9FOY - chains B and F of the 6 polymer chains in the assembly; structure by X-ray diffraction, 2.80 A resolution.

# Chain B
Molecule: DNA gyrase subunit B, DNA gyrase subunit A
From: Mycobacterium tuberculosis H37Rv
Notes: EC 5.6.2.2
Reference sequence: chimeric construct of P9WG45, P9WG47: residues 426-1001 from P9WG45 (GYRB_MYCTU) positions 426-675 (offset varies); residues 1002-1500 from P9WG47 positions 2-500 (UniProt number = residue number - 1000)
Sequence (756 residues; numbered 423 to 1504; 326 numbers in that range are skipped by the numbering (no residue carries them; nothing is unmodelled there); the number before each row is that of its first residue):
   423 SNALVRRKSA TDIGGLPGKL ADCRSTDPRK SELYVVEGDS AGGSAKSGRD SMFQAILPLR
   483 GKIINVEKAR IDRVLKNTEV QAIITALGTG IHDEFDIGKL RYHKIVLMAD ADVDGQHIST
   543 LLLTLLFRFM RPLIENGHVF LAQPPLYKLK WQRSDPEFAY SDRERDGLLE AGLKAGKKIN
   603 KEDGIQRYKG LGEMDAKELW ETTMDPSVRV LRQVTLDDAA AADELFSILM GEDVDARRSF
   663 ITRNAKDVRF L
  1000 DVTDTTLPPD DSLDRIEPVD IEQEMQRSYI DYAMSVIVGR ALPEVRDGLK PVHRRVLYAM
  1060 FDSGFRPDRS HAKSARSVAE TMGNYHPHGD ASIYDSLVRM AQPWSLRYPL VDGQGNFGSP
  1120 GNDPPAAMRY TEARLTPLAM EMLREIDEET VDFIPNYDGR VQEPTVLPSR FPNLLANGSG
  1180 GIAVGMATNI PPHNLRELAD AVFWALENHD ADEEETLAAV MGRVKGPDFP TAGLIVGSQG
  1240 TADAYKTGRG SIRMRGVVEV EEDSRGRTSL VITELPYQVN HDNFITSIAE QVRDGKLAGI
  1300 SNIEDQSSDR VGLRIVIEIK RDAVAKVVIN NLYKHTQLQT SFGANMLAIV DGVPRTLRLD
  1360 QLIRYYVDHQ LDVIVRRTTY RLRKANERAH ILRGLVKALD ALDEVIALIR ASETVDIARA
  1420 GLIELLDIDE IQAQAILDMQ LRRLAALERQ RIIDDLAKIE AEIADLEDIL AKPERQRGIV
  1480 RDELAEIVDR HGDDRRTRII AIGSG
Disordered / not traced: 423-424, 431-436, 1000-1013, 1501-1504
Differences from the reference sequence: expression tag (423-425, 1501-1504)
Small-molecule neighbours: A1ID8 / A1ID9: Ala1074, Ala1078, Met1081, Asp1089, Met1127
Curated features (UniProtKB/Swiss-Prot):
  - binding site (Mg(2+)): Glu459, Asp532, Asp534
  - site (Interaction with DNA): Lys484, Asn487
  - active site: Tyr1129 (O-(5'-phospho-DNA)-tyrosine intermediate)
  - modified residue: Thr1002 (N-acetylthreonine)
Reported in the primary citation:
  - binding site for the ligand A1ID9: Ala1074, Ala1078, Met1081, Asp1089, Met1127
  - binding site for the ligand A1ID8: Ala1074

# Chain F
Molecule: 12-nt DNA strand
Sequence (12 nucleotides; row label = number of the first residue in the row):
  2009 GTACCTACGG CT

# Interface between chain B and chain F
Contacting residue pairs - 27 pairs, chain B then chain F:
  Lys484(B) with DT2014(F), sugar contact
  Ile485(B) with DA2015(F), sugar contact
  Ile486(B) with DT2014(F), phosphate contact; DA2015(F), phosphate contact
  Asn487(B) with DA2015(F), hydrogen bond to the phosphate; DC2016(F), hydrogen bond to the phosphate
  Lys490(B) with DC2016(F), salt bridge to the phosphate; DG2017(F), salt bridge to the phosphate
  Arg495(B) with DT2014(F), salt bridge to the phosphate; DA2015(F), salt bridge to the phosphate
  Asn499(B) with DT2014(F), sugar contact
  His539(B) with DA2015(F), hydrogen bond to the phosphate; DC2016(F), salt bridge to the phosphate
  Val656(B) with DG2017(F), phosphate contact; DG2018(F), phosphate contact
  Arg659(B) with DG2017(F), salt bridge to the phosphate
  Tyr1028(B) with DC2016(F), hydrogen bond to the phosphate
  Arg1128(B) with DG2009(F), salt bridge to the phosphate
  Tyr1129(B) with DG2009(F), hydrogen bond to the phosphate
  Ile1181(B) with DC2016(F), base contact; DG2017(F), sugar contact
  Ala1182(B) with DC2016(F), phosphate contact; DG2017(F), sugar contact
  Val1183(B) with DC2016(F), phosphate contact
  Gly1184(B) with DC2016(F), hydrogen bond to the phosphate; DG2017(F), hydrogen bond to the phosphate
  Met1185(B) with DG2017(F), sugar contact
Other interface residues (no listed pair), chain B (24 interface residues in all): Leu543, Met652, Arg660, Tyr1031, Ala1186, Arg1248
Other interface residues (no listed pair), chain F (7 interface residues in all): DC2019

# In short
The interface between chain B and chain F involves 24 residues on one side and 7 on the other; the contacts
include 7 hydrogen bonds and 7 salt bridges. Among the polar pairs are Asn487(B)-DA2015(F),
Asn487(B)-DC2016(F) and His539(B)-DA2015(F). The paper reports a binding site for the ligand A1ID9 at
Ala1074(B), Ala1078(B) and Met1081(B) among others; a binding site for the ligand A1ID8 at Ala1074(B).
Chain B is DNA gyrase subunit B, DNA gyrase subunit A (Mycobacterium tuberculosis H37Rv) and chain F is a
12-nt DNA strand; the structure, Ternary complex of a Mycobacterium tuberculosis DNA gyrase core fusion with
DNA and the inhibitor AMK32b, was determined by X-ray diffraction.
